Entry 9KCH (electron microscopy, 4.19 A resolution (low resolution: residue-level contacts below are approximate; hydrogen-bond / salt-bridge calls are withheld)); this record covers chains B and C of the 8 polymer chains in the assembly.

# Chain B (and C)
Molecule: Tol-Pal system protein TolQ
From: Escherichia coli K-12
Notes: chain C of this document is another copy of the same molecule, construct and numbering; everything in this record applies to it too
UniProt: P0ABU9 (TOLQ_ECOLI); numbering as in UniProt (aligned over 1-230)
Chain sequence (230 residues; each row starts with the number of its first residue):
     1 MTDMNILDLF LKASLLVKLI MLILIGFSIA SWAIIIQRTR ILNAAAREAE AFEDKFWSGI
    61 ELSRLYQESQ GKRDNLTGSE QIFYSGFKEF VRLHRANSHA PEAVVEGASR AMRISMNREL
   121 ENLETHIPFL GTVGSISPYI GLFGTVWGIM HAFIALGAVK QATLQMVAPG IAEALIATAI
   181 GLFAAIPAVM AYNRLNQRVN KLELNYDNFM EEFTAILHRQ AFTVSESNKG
Disordered / not traced: 1-7, 225-230 (chain C: 1-6, 225-230)

# How chain B and chain C interact
Residue-residue contacts (25; chain B residue first):
  E53(B) - R110(C)
  W57(B) - R110(C)
  L164(B) - T163(C)
  Q165(B) - L156(C)
  Q165(B) - V159(C)
  Q165(B) - Q161(C)
  A168(B) - F153(C)
  I171(B) - F153(C)
  L175(B) - V146(C)
  L175(B) - I149(C)
  A179(B) - V146(C)
  L182(B) - Y139(C)
  L182(B) - L142(C)
  L182(B) - F143(C)
  I186(B) - I136(C)
  I186(B) - Y139(C)
  I186(B) - I140(C)
  V189(B) - S135(C)
  V189(B) - I136(C)
  M190(B) - I136(C)
  R194(B) - T132(C)
  N208(B) - R113(C)
  R219(B) - E102(C)
  R219(B) - A103(C)
  R219(B) - E106(C)
Other interface residues (no listed pair), chain B (20 interface residues in all): F56, P169, A172, T178, Q220
Other interface residues (no listed pair), chain C (22 interface residues in all): M150, G157, K160

# In short
The interface between chain B and chain C involves 20 residues on one side and 22 on the other.
Chain B and chain C are both Tol-Pal system protein TolQ (Escherichia coli K-12); the structure, Cryo-EM
structure of inner membrane TolQRA complex in CYMAL-6-Neopentyl Glycol detergent micelles, was determined by
electron microscopy, deposited together with 9K49.
